7YHS - chains L and M of the 13 polymer chains in the assembly; structure by electron microscopy, 3.37 A resolution.

# Chain L
Name: Csy4
Organism: Pseudomonas aeruginosa
Chain sequence (187 residues; numbered 1 to 187; the number before each row is that of its first residue):
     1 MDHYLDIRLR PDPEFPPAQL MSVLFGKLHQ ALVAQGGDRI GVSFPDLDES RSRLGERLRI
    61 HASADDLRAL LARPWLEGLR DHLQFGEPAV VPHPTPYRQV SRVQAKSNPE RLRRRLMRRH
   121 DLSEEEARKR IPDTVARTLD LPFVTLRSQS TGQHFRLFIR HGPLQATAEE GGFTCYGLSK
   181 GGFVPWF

# Chain M
Molecule: 60-nt RNA strand
Organism: Pseudomonas aeruginosa
Sequence (60 nucleotides; row label = number of the first residue in the row):
     1 CUAAGAAAUU CACGGCGGGC UUGAUGUCCG CGUCUACCUG GUUCACUGCC GUGUAGGCAG
Unresolved in the structure: 59-60

# How chain L and chain M interact
Residue-residue contacts (31; chain L residue first):
  Pro-13(L) / C38(M)  hydrogen bond to the base
  Gln-19(L) / G41(M)  phosphate contact
  Arg-102(L) / G57(M)  hydrogen bond to the phosphate
  Arg-102(L) / C58(M)  salt bridge to the phosphate
  Val-103(L) / C58(M)  phosphate contact
  Gln-104(L) / A45(M)  base contact
  Gln-104(L) / C58(M)  hydrogen bond to the phosphate
  Asn-108(L) / C44(M)  hydrogen bond to the base
  Glu-110(L) / A45(M)  phosphate contact
  Arg-111(L) / C44(M)  hydrogen bond to the sugar
  Arg-111(L) / A45(M)  salt bridge to the phosphate
  Arg-114(L) / C46(M)  salt bridge to the phosphate
  Arg-114(L) / G48(M)  hydrogen bond to the base
  Arg-115(L) / G48(M)  base contact
  Arg-115(L) / U52(M)  base contact
  Arg-119(L) / U52(M)  sugar contact
  Arg-119(L) / G53(M)  base contact
  His-120(L) / G53(M)  base contact
  Arg-130(L) / G53(M)  salt bridge to the phosphate
  Arg-130(L) / U54(M)  hydrogen bond to the base
  Ile-131(L) / U54(M)  hydrogen bond to the base
  Thr-145(L) / U42(M)  phosphate contact
  Gln-153(L) / C44(M)  phosphate contact
  His-154(L) / U43(M)  hydrogen bond to the phosphate
  His-154(L) / C44(M)  hydrogen bond to the phosphate
  His-154(L) / A45(M)  base contact
  Phe-155(L) / U43(M)  hydrogen bond to the sugar
  Phe-155(L) / A45(M)  base contact
  Phe-155(L) / C58(M)  base contact
  Arg-156(L) / U43(M)  hydrogen bond to the base
  Arg-156(L) / A45(M)  base contact
Also at the interface, not in a pair above, chain L (21 interface residues in all): Ser-107, Arg-118
Also at the interface, not in a pair above, chain M (14 interface residues in all): G51

# In short
21 residues of chain L face 14 of chain M across their interface, with 12 hydrogen bonds and 4 salt bridges.
Among the polar pairs are Pro-13(L)/C38(M), Asn-108(L)/C44(M) and Arg-114(L)/G48(M).
Here chain L is Csy4 and chain M is a 60-nt RNA strand, both from Pseudomonas aeruginosa. Entry 7YHS
(Structure of Csy-AcrIF4-dsDNA) was determined by electron microscopy.
